6SF2 - chains E and F of the 6 polymer chains in the assembly; structure by X-ray diffraction, 3.30 A resolution.

[Chain E]
Protein: Growth/differentiation factor 2
From: Homo sapiens
UniProtKB: Q9UK05 (GDF2_HUMAN); residues 320-429 here = UniProt positions 320-429
Amino-acid sequence (110 residues; each row starts with the number of its first residue):
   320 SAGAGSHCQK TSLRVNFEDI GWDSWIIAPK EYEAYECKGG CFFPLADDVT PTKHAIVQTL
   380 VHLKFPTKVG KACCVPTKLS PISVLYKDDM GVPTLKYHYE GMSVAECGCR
Unresolved in the structure: 320-324
Cystine bridges: Cys327-Cys393, Cys356-Cys426, Cys360-Cys428
Curated features (UniProtKB/Swiss-Prot):
  - region: Ser402 to Tyr416 (Interaction with ENG)
Reported in the primary citation:
  - mutagenesis - F362Y, D366E: abolished signaling (BMP9-induced ALP activity)
  - mutagenesis - D366E: unchanged binding to ALK1-Fc

[Chain F]
Protein: Growth/differentiation factor 2
From: Homo sapiens
UniProtKB: Q9UK05 (GDF2_HUMAN); residues 23-319 here = UniProt positions 23-319
Amino-acid sequence (297 residues; each row starts with the number of its first residue):
    23 KPLQSWGRGS AGGNAHSPLG VPGGGLPEHT FNLKMFLENV KVDFLRSLNL SGVPSQDKTR
    83 VEPPQYMIDL YNRYTSDKST TPASNIVRSF SMEDAISITA TEDFPFQKHI LLFNISIPRH
   143 EQITRAELRL YVSCQNHVDP SHDLKGSVVI YDVLDGTDAW DSATETKTFL VSQDIQDEGW
   203 ETLEVSSAVK RWVRSDSTKS KNKLEVTVES HRKGCDTLDI SVPPGSRNLP FFVVFSNDHS
   263 SGTKETRLEL REMISHEQES VLKKLSKDGS TEAGESSHEE DTDGHVAAGS TLARRKR
Unresolved in the structure: 23-83, 100-101, 122-125, 160-162, 179-187, 220-221, 247-248, 262-319
Cystine bridges: Cys156-Cys237
Covalent attachments: N-acetylglucosamine (NAG) linked to Asn136
Curated features (UniProtKB/Swiss-Prot):
  - glycosylation (N-linked (GlcNAc...) asparagine): Asn71, Asn136

[Interface between chain E and chain F]
Contacting residue pairs (25):
  Ile346(E) with Pro85(F), hydrophobic
  Ala347(E) with Tyr93(F), hydrophobic
  Pro348(E) with Tyr93(F)
  Ser402(E) with Tyr93(F)
  Leu404(E) with Met89(F), hydrophobic
  Val411(E) with Ser111(F); Phe112(F), hydrophobic
  Pro412(E) with Met89(F); Val109(F); Arg110(F); Ser111(F), hydrogen bond (backbone-backbone)
  Thr413(E) with Ile108(F); Val109(F); Arg110(F)
  Leu414(E) with Met89(F), hydrophobic; Leu92(F), hydrophobic; Tyr93(F), hydrophobic; Tyr96(F), hydrophobic; Asn107(F); Ile108(F); Val109(F), hydrogen bond (backbone-backbone)
  Lys415(E) with Asn107(F)
  Tyr416(E) with Tyr96(F), hydrophobic; Pro104(F); Asn107(F), hydrogen bond (backbone-backbone)
Also at the interface, not in a pair above, chain E (12 interface residues in all): Val403
Also at the interface, not in a pair above, chain F (15 interface residues in all): Pro86, Ile90, Thr103

[In short]
12 residues of chain E and 15 residues of chain F are in contact; the contacts include 3 hydrogen bonds.
Backbone hydrogen bonds pair Pro412(E)-Ser111(F), Leu414(E)-Val109(F) and Tyr416(E)-Asn107(F).
N-acetylglucosamine is covalently linked to Asn136(F). From the paper: F362Y and D366E of chain E abolish
signaling (BMP9-induced ALP activity); D366E of chain E leaves binding to ALK1-Fc unchanged.
Chain E is Growth/differentiation factor 2 and chain F is Growth/differentiation factor 2, both from Homo
sapiens; the structure, Ternary complex of human bone morphogenetic protein 9 (BMP9) growth factor domain, its
prodomain and extracellular ..., was determined by X-ray diffraction, deposited together with 6SF1 and 6SF3.
